5NER - chains 1 and 4 of the 6 polymer chains in the assembly; structure by electron microscopy, 11.50 A resolution (very low resolution: no residue pairs are listed; an interface is given only as per-side residue counts).

Chain 1:
Name: O PanAsia VP1
Organism: Foot-and-mouth disease virus
UniProtKB: A0A1P8NWT0 (A0A1P8NWT0_9PICO); residue numbers follow UniProt; this construct covers 1-210
Amino-acid sequence (210 residues; each row starts with the number of its first residue):
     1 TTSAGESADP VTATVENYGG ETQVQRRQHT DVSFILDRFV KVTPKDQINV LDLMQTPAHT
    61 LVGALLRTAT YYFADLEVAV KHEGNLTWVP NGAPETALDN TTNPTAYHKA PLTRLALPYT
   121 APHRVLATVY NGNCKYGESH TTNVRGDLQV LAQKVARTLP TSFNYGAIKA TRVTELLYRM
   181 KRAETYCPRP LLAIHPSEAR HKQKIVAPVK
Sequence notes: conflict V155 (Ala in A0A1P8NWT0)

Chain 4:
Name: O PanAsia VP4
Organism: Foot-and-mouth disease virus
UniProtKB: A6Y878 (A6Y878_9PICO); the author numbering skips numbers that UniProt does not, so the offset changes along the chain: 15-40 = UniProt 218-243; 42-85 = UniProt 244-287
Amino-acid sequence (70 residues; each row starts with the number of its first residue; note: 1 number in that range is skipped by the numbering (no residue carries it; nothing is unmodelled there)):
    15 SGNTGSIINN YYMQQYQNSM DTQLGD
    42 NAISGGSNEG SLTYFPHTTN TQNNDWFSKL ASSAFSGLFG ALLA
Unresolved in the structure: 42-64

Chain 1 / chain 4 interface:
At this resolution (12 A) residue pairs are not listed: 20 residues of chain 1 and 16 of chain 4 lie at the interface.

Overview:
The interface between chain 1 and chain 4 involves 20 residues on one side and 16 on the other.
Here chain 1 is O PanAsia VP1 and chain 4 is O PanAsia VP4, both from Foot-and-mouth disease virus. Entry 5NER
(Localised reconstruction of alpha v beta 6 bound to Foot and Mouth Disease Virus O PanAsia ...) was
determined by electron microscopy, deposited together with 5NE4, 5NED, 5NEJ, 5NEM and 5NET.
